PDB entry 8D6W | electron microscopy, 3.00 A resolution | chains H and I of the 35 polymer chains in the assembly

[Chain H (and I)]
Molecule: Proteasome subunit alpha
From: Mycobacterium tuberculosis
Notes: EC 3.4.25.1; chain I of this document is another copy of the same molecule, construct and numbering; everything in this record applies to it too
Reference sequence: A5U4D5 (PSA_MYCTA); residues 1-248 here = UniProt positions 1-248
Amino-acid sequence (248 residues; row label = number of the first residue in the row):
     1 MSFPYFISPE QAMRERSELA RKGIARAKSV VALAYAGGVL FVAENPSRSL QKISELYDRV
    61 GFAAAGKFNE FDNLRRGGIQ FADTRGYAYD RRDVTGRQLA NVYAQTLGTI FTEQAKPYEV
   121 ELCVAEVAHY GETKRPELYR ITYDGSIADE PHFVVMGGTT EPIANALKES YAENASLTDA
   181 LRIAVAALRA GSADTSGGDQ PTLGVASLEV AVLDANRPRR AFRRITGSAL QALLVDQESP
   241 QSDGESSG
Unresolved in the structure: 1-7, 191-202, 235-248
From the paper describing this entry:
  - mutagenesis - E119A: abolished catalytic activity on Pup-FabD
  - mutagenesis - D144A, S146A: decreased catalytic activity on Pup-FabD

[Chain H / chain I interface]
Pairs across the interface (16; chain H residue first):
  E10(H) - E15(I)
  M13(H) - K116(I)
  R97(H) - S49(I)
  N101(H) - L50(I)
  N101(H) - F68(I)
  A104(H) - N69(I)  hydrogen bond (backbone-side chain)
  Q105(H) - N69(I)
  Q105(H) - D72(I)
  G108(H) - N69(I)
  E137(H) - R48(I)  salt bridge
  E137(H) - S49(I)  hydrogen bond
  Y139(H) - S49(I)  hydrogen bond
  D144(H) - N69(I)
  I147(H) - L50(I)  hydrophobic
  D149(H) - R48(I)  salt bridge
  D149(H) - S49(I)
Other interface residues (no listed pair), chain H (15 interface residues in all): T112, E113, G145
Other interface residues (no listed pair), chain I (11 interface residues in all): K22, N73, Q114

[Summary]
Chain H and chain I form an interface of 15 and 11 residues respectively; the contacts include 3 hydrogen
bonds and 2 salt bridges. Among the polar pairs are E137(H)-R48(I), D149(H)-R48(I) and A104(H)-N69(I). From
the paper: D144A and S146A of chain H reduce catalytic activity on Pup-FabD; E119A of chain H abolishes
catalytic activity on Pup-FabD.
Both chains are Proteasome subunit alpha (Mycobacterium tuberculosis). Entry 8D6W (Structure of the
Mycobacterium tuberculosis 20S proteasome bound to the C-terminal GQYL motif of the ADP-bound ...) was
determined by electron microscopy (same publication as 8D6V, 8D6X and 8D6Y).
